7OP9 - chains B and D of the 6 polymer chains in the assembly; structure by X-ray diffraction, 1.50 A resolution.

== Chain B (and D) ==
Name: Purine nucleoside phosphorylase DeoD-type
Source organism: Helicobacter pylori (strain ATCC 700392 / 26695)
Notes: EC 2.4.2.1; chain D of this document is another copy of the same molecule, construct and numbering; everything in this record applies to it too
UniProtKB: P56463 (DEOD_HELPY); numbering as in UniProt (aligned over 1-233)
Sequence (233 residues; numbered 1 to 233; the number before each row is that of its first residue):
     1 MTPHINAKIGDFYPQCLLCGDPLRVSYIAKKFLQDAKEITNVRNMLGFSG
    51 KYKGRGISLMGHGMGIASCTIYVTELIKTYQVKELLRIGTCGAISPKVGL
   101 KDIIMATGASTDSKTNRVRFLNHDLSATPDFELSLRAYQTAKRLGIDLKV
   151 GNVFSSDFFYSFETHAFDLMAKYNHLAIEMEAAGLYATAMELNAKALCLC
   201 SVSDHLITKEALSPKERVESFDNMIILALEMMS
Modified residues: Cys19 (cysteinesulfonic acid; OCS)
Ligand contacts: 2,6-bis(chloranyl)-7H-purine (06K): Thr90, Cys91, Gly92, Phe158, Phe159, Ile178, Glu179, Met180, Ser203, Asp204, Leu206
UniProt features mapped onto this chain:
  - active site: Asp204 (Proton donor)
  - binding site (a purine D-ribonucleoside): His4, Glu179 to Glu181, Ser203, Asp204
  - binding site (phosphate): Gly20, Arg24, Arg43, Arg87 to Thr90
  - site: Arg217 (Important for catalytic activity)
Reported in the primary citation:
  - post-translational modification sites: Cys19
  - binding site for 2,6-bis(chloranyl)-7H-purine: Phe159, Asp204

== Interface between chain B and chain D ==
Residue-residue contacts (86; chain B residue first):
  Lys97(B) - Asn193(D)
  Met105(B) - Phe131(D)  hydrophobic
  Thr107(B) - Thr128(D)
  Thr107(B) - Phe131(D)
  Gly108(B) - Ser126(D)
  Gly108(B) - Thr128(D)
  Ala109(B) - Ser126(D)
  Ser110(B) - Phe120(D)
  Ser110(B) - Asp124(D)
  Ser110(B) - Leu125(D)
  Ser110(B) - Ser126(D)  hydrogen bond (side chain-backbone)
  Thr111(B) - His123(D)
  Thr111(B) - Asp124(D)  hydrogen bond (backbone-backbone)
  Asp112(B) - His123(D)
  Asn116(B) - Asp124(D)
  Arg117(B) - Arg117(D)
  Arg117(B) - Asn122(D)  hydrogen bond (side chain-backbone)
  Arg117(B) - His123(D)  hydrogen bond (side chain-backbone)
  Arg117(B) - Asp124(D)  salt bridge
  Arg119(B) - Leu169(D)
  Arg119(B) - Tyr173(D)  hydrogen bond
  Phe120(B) - Ser110(D)
  Phe120(B) - Phe154(D)  hydrophobic
  Phe120(B) - Leu169(D)  hydrophobic
  Phe120(B) - Met170(D)  hydrophobic
  Phe120(B) - His175(D)
  Leu121(B) - Ala166(D)  hydrophobic
  Leu121(B) - Leu169(D)  hydrophobic
  Leu121(B) - Met170(D)  hydrophobic
  Asn122(B) - Arg117(D)  hydrogen bond (backbone-side chain)
  His123(B) - Thr111(D)
  His123(B) - Asp112(D)
  His123(B) - Arg117(D)  hydrogen bond (backbone-side chain)
  His123(B) - Glu163(D)  salt bridge
  Asp124(B) - Ser110(D)
  Asp124(B) - Thr111(D)  hydrogen bond (backbone-backbone)
  Asp124(B) - Asn116(D)
  Asp124(B) - Arg117(D)  salt bridge
  Leu125(B) - Ser110(D)
  Leu125(B) - His175(D)
  Ser126(B) - Gly108(D)
  Ser126(B) - Ala109(D)
  Ser126(B) - Ser110(D)  hydrogen bond (backbone-side chain)
  Ser126(B) - Ser126(D)  hydrogen bond
  Ser126(B) - Ala127(D)  hydrogen bond (side chain-backbone)
  Ser126(B) - Asn152(D)  hydrogen bond (backbone-side chain)
  Ala127(B) - Ser126(D)  hydrogen bond (backbone-side chain)
  Thr128(B) - Thr107(D)
  Thr128(B) - Gly108(D)
  Thr128(B) - Thr128(D)
  Thr128(B) - Asn152(D)  hydrogen bond
  Phe131(B) - Met105(D)  hydrophobic
  Phe131(B) - Phe131(D)  hydrophobic
  Phe131(B) - Ser134(D)
  Phe131(B) - Tyr138(D)  hydrophobic
  Phe131(B) - Val150(D)  hydrophobic
  Ser134(B) - Phe131(D)
  Leu135(B) - Leu135(D)  hydrophobic
  Leu135(B) - Tyr138(D)  hydrophobic
  Tyr138(B) - Phe131(D)  hydrophobic
  Tyr138(B) - Leu135(D)  hydrophobic
  Val150(B) - Phe131(D)  hydrophobic
  Asn152(B) - Ser126(D)  hydrogen bond (side chain-backbone)
  Asn152(B) - Thr128(D)  hydrogen bond
  Asn152(B) - Met190(D)
  Phe154(B) - Phe120(D)  hydrophobic
  Glu163(B) - Leu121(D)
  Glu163(B) - His123(D)  salt bridge
  Ala166(B) - Leu121(D)  hydrophobic
  Leu169(B) - Arg119(D)
  Met170(B) - Phe120(D)  hydrophobic
  Lys172(B) - Met190(D)
  Lys172(B) - Glu191(D)
  Tyr173(B) - Arg119(D)  hydrogen bond
  Tyr173(B) - Ala187(D)
  Tyr173(B) - Met190(D)
  Tyr173(B) - Glu191(D)
  His175(B) - Phe120(D)
  His175(B) - Leu125(D)
  Ala187(B) - Tyr173(D)
  Met190(B) - Asn152(D)
  Met190(B) - Lys172(D)
  Met190(B) - Tyr173(D)
  Glu191(B) - Lys172(D)  hydrogen bond (backbone-side chain)
  Glu191(B) - Tyr173(D)
  Asn193(B) - Lys97(D)  hydrogen bond
Also at the interface, not in a pair above, chain B (41 interface residues in all): Ser113, His165, Asn174
Also at the interface, not in a pair above, chain D (39 interface residues in all): Ser113

== In short ==
Chain B and chain D form an interface of 41 and 39 residues respectively, with 19 hydrogen bonds and 4 salt
bridges. Among the polar pairs are Arg117(B)-Asp124(D), His123(B)-Glu163(D) and Ser110(B)-Ser126(D). Ligands
of chain B: 2,6-bis(chloranyl)-7H-purine. The paper reports a binding site for 2,6-bis(chloranyl)-7H-purine at
Phe159(B) and Asp204(B); a modification site at Cys19(B).
Both chains are Purine nucleoside phosphorylase DeoD-type (Helicobacter pylori (strain ATCC 700392 / 26695)).
Entry 7OP9 (Purine nucleoside phosphorylase(DeoD-type) from H. pylori with 2,6-dichloropurine) was determined
by X-ray diffraction, deposited together with 7OOY, 7OOZ and 7OPA.
